2F4V - chains A and H of the 21 polymer chains in the assembly; structure by X-ray diffraction, 3.80 A resolution.

== Chain A ==
Molecule: 16S ribosomal RNA
From: Thermus thermophilus
Sequence (1511 nucleotides; each row starts with the number of its first residue; note: 42 numbers in that range are skipped by the numbering (no residue carries them; nothing is unmodelled there); a row labelled like 190A-190L holds insertion residues (190A, then the next letters in order)):
     1 UUGUUGGAGAGUUUGAUCCUGGCUCAGGGUGAACGCUGGCGGCGUGCCUA
    51 AGACAUGCAAGUCGUGCGGG
    73 CCGCGGGGUUUU
    88 ACUCCG
    95 UGGUC
   101 AGCGGCGGACGGGUGAGUAACGCGUGGGU
  129A G
   130 ACCUACCCGGAAGAGGGGGACAACCCGGGGAAACUCGGGCUAAUCCCCCA
   180 UGUGGACCCGC
190A-190L CCCUUGGGGUGU
   191 GUCCAAAGGGCUUU
   216 GCCCGCUUCCGGAUGGGCCCGCGUCCCAUCAGCUAGUUGGUGGGGUAAUG
   266 GCCCACCAAGGCGACGACGGGUAGCCGGUCUGAGAGGAUGGCCGGCCACA
   316 GGGGCACUGAGACACGGGCCCCACUCCUACGGGAGGCAGCAGUUAGGAAU
   366 CUUCCGCAAUGGGCGCAAGCCUGACGGAGCGACGCCGCUUGGAGGAAGAA
   416 GCCCUUCGGGGUGUAAACUCCUGAA
   442 CCCGGGACGAAACCCCCGACGA
   474 GGGGACUGACGGUACCGGG
   494 GUAAUAGCGCCGGCCAACUCCGUGCCAGCAGCCGCGGUAAUACGGAGGGC
   544 GCGAGCGUUACCCGGAUUCACUGGGCGUAAAGGGCGUGUAGGCGGCCUGG
   594 GGCGUCCCAUGUGAAAGACCACGGCUCAACCGUGGGGGAGCGUGGGAUAC
   644 GCUCAGGCUAGACGGUGGGAGAGGGUGGUGGAAUUCCCGGAGUAGCGGUG
   694 AAAUGCGCAGAUACCGGGAGGAACGCCGAUGGCGAAGGCAGCCACCUGGU
   744 CCACCCGUGACGCUGAGGCGCGAAAGCGUGGGGAGCAAACCGGAUUAGAU
   794 ACCCGGGUAGUCCACGCCCUAAACGAUGCGCGCUAGGUCUCUGGGUCU
   848 CCUGGGGGCCGAAGCUAACGCGUUAAGCGCGCCGCCUGGGGAGUACGGCC
   898 GCAAGGCUGAAACUCAAAGGAAUUGACGGGGGCCCGCACAAGCGGUGGAG
   948 CAUGUGGUUUAAUUCGAAGCAACGCGAAGAACCUUACCAGGCCUUGACAU
   998 GCUAGG
 1003A G
  1004 AACCCGGGUGAAAGCCUGGGGUGCCCC
1030A-1030D GCGA
  1031 GGGGAGCCCUAGCACAGGUGCUGCAUGGCCGUCGUCAGCUCGUGCCGUGA
  1081 GGUGUUGGGUUAAGUCCCGCAACGAGCGCAACCCCCGCCGUUAGUUGCCA
  1131 GCGGUUCGGCCGGGCACUCUAACGGGACUGCCCGCGAAA
  1171 GCGGGAGGAAGGAGGGGACGACGUCUGGUCAGCAUGGCCCUUACGGCCUG
  1221 GGCGACACACGUGCUACAAUGCCCACUACAAAGCGAUGCCACCCGGCAAC
  1271 GGGGAGCUAAUCGCAAAAAGGUGGGCCCAGUUCGGAUUGGGGUCUGCAAC
  1321 CCGACCCCAUGAAGCCGGAAUCGCUAGUAAUCGCGGAUCAG
 1361A C
  1362 CAUGCCGCGGUGAAUACGUUCCCGGGCCUUGUACACACCGCCCGUCACGC
  1412 CAUGGGAGCGGGCUCUACCCGAAGUCGCCGGG
  1446 AGCCUACGGG
  1459 CAGGCGCCGAGGGUAGGGCCCGUGACUGGGGCGAAGUCGUAACAAGGUAG
  1509 CUGUACCGGAAGGUGCGGCUGGAUCA
Disordered / not traced: 1-4
Bound ions: Mg2+ site 1: A10 (shared with 1 residue of chain E); Mg2+ site 2: G11, U12, G22; K+ site 1 near G21 (its only coordinating residue here); Mg2+ site 3: G46, G394; Mg2+ site 4 near A53 (its only coordinating residue here); K+ site 2: C58, U387; Mg2+ site 5 near U62 (its only coordinating residue here); Mg2+ site 6: G70, U98; Mg2+ site 7: A109, G331; Mg2+ site 8: A116, G117, G289; Mg2+ site 9: C121, G124, U125, C235, G236; K+ site 3: U182, G183; 58 more Mg2+ sites not listed; 7 more K+ sites not listed
Small-molecule neighbours:
  - AB9 ((2R)-4-amino-N-{(1R,2S,3R,4R,5S)-5-amino-2-{2-[(2-aminoethyl)amino]ethoxy}-4-[(2,6-diamino-2,6-dideoxy-alpha-D-glucopyranosyl)oxy]-3-hydroxycyclohexyl}-2-hydroxybutanamide): C1404, G1405, U1406, C1407, A1408, C1409, G1491, A1492, A1493, G1494, U1495, C1496, G1497, U1498
  - D2C: A965, G966, G1053, C1054, C1195, U1196, G1197, G1198

== Chain H ==
Molecule: 30S ribosomal protein S8
From: Thermus thermophilus
Reference sequence: P24319 (RS8_THETH); numbering as in UniProt (aligned over 1-138)
Chain sequence (138 residues; row label = number of the first residue in the row):
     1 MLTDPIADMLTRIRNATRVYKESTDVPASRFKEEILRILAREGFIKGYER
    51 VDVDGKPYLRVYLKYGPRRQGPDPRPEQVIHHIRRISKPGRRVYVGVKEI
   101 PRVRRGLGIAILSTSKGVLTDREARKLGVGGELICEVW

== Chain A / chain H interface ==
Residue-residue contacts (70; chain A residue first):
  C564(A) with Arg91(H), hydrogen bond to the sugar
  C586(A) with Pro89(H), phosphate contact; Gly90(H), sugar contact
  G587(A) with Met1(H), hydrogen bond to the sugar; Thr3(H), sugar contact; Pro89(H), phosphate contact; Gly90(H), phosphate contact; Arg92(H), salt bridge to the phosphate
  G588(A) with Met1(H), sugar contact; Pro5(H), phosphate contact
  C589(A) with Pro5(H), phosphate contact; Ala28(H), phosphate contact; Ser29(H), phosphate contact
  C590(A) with Ser29(H), phosphate contact; Arg30(H), hydrogen bond to the phosphate
  U591(A) with Arg30(H), salt bridge to the phosphate
  G597(A) with Tyr94(H), hydrogen bond to the base
  U598(A) with Tyr94(H), sugar contact
  C599(A) with Val95(H), sugar contact; Gly96(H), phosphate contact; Ser115(H), base contact; Val129(H), sugar contact; Gly130(H), hydrogen bond to the sugar
  C600(A) with Gly96(H), phosphate contact; Val97(H), hydrogen bond to the phosphate; Gly128(H), sugar contact; Val129(H), sugar contact
  G631(A) with Lys98(H), salt bridge to the phosphate
  A640(A) with Ser115(H), hydrogen bond to the sugar
  U641(A) with Ser115(H), sugar contact
  A642(A) with Ser113(H), hydrogen bond to the base; Thr114(H), hydrogen bond to the base; Ser115(H), hydrogen bond to the base; Val118(H), sugar contact
  C643(A) with Ser113(H), hydrogen bond to the sugar; Glu132(H), hydrogen bond to the sugar
  G644(A) with Arg92(H), sugar contact
  A653(A) with Lys56(H), salt bridge to the phosphate
  G654(A) with Met1(H), hydrogen bond to the sugar
  A753(A) with Met1(H), base contact
  G755(A) with Met1(H), sugar contact
  G823(A) with Thr3(H), base contact
  C824(A) with Met1(H), hydrogen bond to the sugar
  G825(A) with Asp8(H), hydrogen bond to the sugar; Thr11(H), base contact; Arg12(H), hydrogen bond to the sugar; Asn15(H), base contact
  C826(A) with Arg12(H), sugar contact; Asn15(H), hydrogen bond to the base
  U827(A) with Val19(H), sugar contact
  A828(A) with Lys21(H), salt bridge to the phosphate
  A860(A) with Arg18(H), sugar contact; Val19(H), sugar contact; Arg75(H), hydrogen bond to the phosphate
  G861(A) with Arg75(H), salt bridge to the phosphate
  G874(A) with Asn15(H), base contact
  C875(A) with Thr11(H), base contact; Arg14(H), hydrogen bond to the sugar; Asn15(H), hydrogen bond to the base
  G876(A) with Ala7(H), sugar contact; Asp8(H), base contact; Thr11(H), hydrogen bond to the sugar; Arg14(H), salt bridge to the phosphate
  C877(A) with Thr3(H), hydrogen bond to the base; Asp4(H), sugar contact; Lys88(H), salt bridge to the phosphate; Pro89(H), sugar contact
  G878(A) with Thr3(H), sugar contact; Lys88(H), phosphate contact; Pro89(H), phosphate contact
Interface residues without a listed pair, chain A (36 interface residues in all): A632, C879
Interface residues without a listed pair, chain H (43 interface residues in all): Leu2, Phe31, Pro57, Glu99, Lys116, Gly117, Gly131

== Overview ==
The interface between chain A and chain H involves 36 residues on one side and 43 on the other; the contacts
include 22 hydrogen bonds and 8 salt bridges. Among the polar pairs are G597(A)-Tyr94(H), A642(A)-Ser113(H)
and A642(A)-Thr114(H). Chain A binds D2C and compound AB9.
Here chain A is 16S ribosomal RNA and chain H is 30S ribosomal protein S8, both from Thermus thermophilus.
Entry 2F4V (30S ribosome + designer antibiotic) was determined by X-ray diffraction (same publication as 2F4S,
2F4T and 2F4U).
